4BBR - chains B and C of the 13 polymer chains in the assembly; structure by X-ray diffraction, 3.40 A resolution.

# Chain B
Name: DNA-directed RNA polymerase II subunit RPB2
From: Saccharomyces cerevisiae
Notes: EC 2.7.7.6
UniProt: P08518 (RPB2_YEAST); numbering as in UniProt (aligned over 1-1224)
Sequence (1224 residues; numbered 1 to 1224; the number before each row is that of its first residue):
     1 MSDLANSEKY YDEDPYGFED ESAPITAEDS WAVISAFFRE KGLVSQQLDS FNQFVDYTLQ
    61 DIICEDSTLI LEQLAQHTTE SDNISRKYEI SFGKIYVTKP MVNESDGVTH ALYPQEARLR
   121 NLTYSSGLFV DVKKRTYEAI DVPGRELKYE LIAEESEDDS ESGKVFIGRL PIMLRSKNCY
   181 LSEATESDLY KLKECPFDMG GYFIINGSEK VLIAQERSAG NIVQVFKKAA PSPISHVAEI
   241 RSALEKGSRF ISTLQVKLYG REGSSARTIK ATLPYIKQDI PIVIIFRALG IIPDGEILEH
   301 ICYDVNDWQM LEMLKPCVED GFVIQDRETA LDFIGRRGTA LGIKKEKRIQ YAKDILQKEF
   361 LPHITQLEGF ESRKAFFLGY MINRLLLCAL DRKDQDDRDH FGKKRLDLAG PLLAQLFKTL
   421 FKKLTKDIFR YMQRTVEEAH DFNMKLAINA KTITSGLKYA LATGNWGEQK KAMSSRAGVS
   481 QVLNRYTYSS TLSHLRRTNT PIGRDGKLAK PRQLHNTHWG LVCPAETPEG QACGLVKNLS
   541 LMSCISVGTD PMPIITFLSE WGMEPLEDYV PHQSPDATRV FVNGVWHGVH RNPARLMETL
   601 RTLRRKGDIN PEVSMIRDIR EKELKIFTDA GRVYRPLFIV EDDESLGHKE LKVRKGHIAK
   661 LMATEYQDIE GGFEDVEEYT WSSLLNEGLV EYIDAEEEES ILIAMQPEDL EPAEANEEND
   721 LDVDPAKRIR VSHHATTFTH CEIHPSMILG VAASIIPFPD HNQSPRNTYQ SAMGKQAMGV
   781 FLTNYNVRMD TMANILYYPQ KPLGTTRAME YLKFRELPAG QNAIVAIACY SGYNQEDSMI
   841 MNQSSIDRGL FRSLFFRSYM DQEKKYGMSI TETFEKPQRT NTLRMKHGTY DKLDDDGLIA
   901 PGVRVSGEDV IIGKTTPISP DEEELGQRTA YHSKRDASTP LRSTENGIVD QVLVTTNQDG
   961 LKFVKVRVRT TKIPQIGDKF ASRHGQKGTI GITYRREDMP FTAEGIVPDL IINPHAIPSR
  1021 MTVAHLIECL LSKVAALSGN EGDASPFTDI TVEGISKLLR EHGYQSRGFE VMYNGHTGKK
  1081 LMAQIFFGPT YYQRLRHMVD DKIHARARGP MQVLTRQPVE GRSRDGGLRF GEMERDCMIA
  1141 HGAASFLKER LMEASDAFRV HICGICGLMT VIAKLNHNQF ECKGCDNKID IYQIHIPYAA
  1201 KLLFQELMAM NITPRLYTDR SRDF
Disordered / not traced: 1-19, 142-145, 152-162, 339-344, 503-508, 669-677, 716-721, 920-932
Metal / ion sites: Zn2+: Cys-1163, Cys-1166, Cys-1182, Cys-1185
What the authors report for this chain:
  - conformationally variable residues (order/disorder transition): Glu-438 to Asn-443, Asp-837

# Chain C
Name: DNA-directed RNA polymerase II subunit RPB3
From: Saccharomyces cerevisiae
UniProt: P16370 (RPB3_YEAST); numbering as in UniProt (aligned over 1-318)
Sequence (318 residues; numbered 1 to 318; the number before each row is that of its first residue):
     1 MSEEGPQVKI REASKDNVDF ILSNVDLAMA NSLRRVMIAE IPTLAIDSVE VETNTTVLAD
    61 EFIAHRLGLI PLQSMDIEQL EYSRDCFCED HCDKCSVVLT LQAFGESEST TNVYSKDLVI
   121 VSNLMGRNIG HPIIQDKEGN GVLICKLRKG QELKLTCVAK KGIAKEHAKW GPAAAIEFEY
   181 DPWNKLKHTD YWYEQDSAKE WPQSKNCEYE DPPNEGDPFD YKAQADTFYM NVESVGSIPV
   241 DQVVVRGIDT LQKKVASILL ALTQMDQDKV NFASGDNNTA SNMLGSNEDV MMTGAEQDPY
   301 SNASQMGNTG SGGYDNAW
Disordered / not traced: 1-2, 269-318
UniProt features mapped onto this chain:
  - binding site (Zn(2+)): Cys-86, Cys-88, Cys-92, Cys-95
  - modified residue: Ser-2 (N-acetylserine)
  - natural variant: Ala-30 (A30D: In mutant RPB3-1)
  - mutagenesis: Lys-9 (K9E: Transcript termination readthrough)
Metal / ion sites: Zn2+: Cys-86, Cys-88, Cys-92, Cys-95

# Chain B / chain C interface
Contacting residue pairs - 82 pairs, chain B then chain C:
  Tyr-785(B) / Val-57(C)
  Tyr-797(B) / Glu-61(C)
  Tyr-797(B) / Phe-62(C)
  Tyr-798(B) / Phe-62(C)
  Tyr-798(B) / His-65(C)
  Tyr-798(B) / Arg-66(C)  hydrogen bond
  Ser-844(B) / Ala-168(C)
  Asp-847(B) / His-65(C)
  Asp-847(B) / His-167(C)
  Asp-847(B) / Ala-168(C)  hydrogen bond (side chain-backbone)
  Gly-849(B) / His-65(C)
  Arg-852(B) / His-65(C)  hydrogen bond
  Arg-969(B) / Ala-59(C)
  Arg-969(B) / Asp-60(C)  salt bridge
  Arg-969(B) / Glu-61(C)  salt bridge
  Thr-970(B) / Glu-61(C)
  Thr-971(B) / Glu-61(C)  hydrogen bond
  Arg-995(B) / Lys-165(C)
  Arg-996(B) / Arg-34(C)
  Arg-996(B) / Ile-38(C)
  Arg-996(B) / Ala-173(C)  hydrogen bond (side chain-backbone)
  Arg-996(B) / Ala-174(C)  hydrogen bond (side chain-backbone)
  Arg-996(B) / Ala-175(C)
  Glu-997(B) / Arg-34(C)  hydrogen bond (backbone-side chain)
  Glu-997(B) / Arg-35(C)
  Glu-997(B) / Ile-38(C)
  Glu-997(B) / Ala-39(C)
  Asp-998(B) / Arg-35(C)  salt bridge
  Met-999(B) / Arg-34(C)
  Phe-1001(B) / Arg-34(C)
  Phe-1001(B) / Phe-178(C)  hydrophobic
  Ala-1003(B) / Glu-177(C)
  Ala-1003(B) / Phe-178(C)  hydrogen bond (backbone-backbone)
  Ala-1003(B) / Glu-179(C)
  Glu-1004(B) / Glu-177(C)
  Gly-1005(B) / Ala-175(C)
  Gly-1005(B) / Ile-176(C)
  Arg-1060(B) / Lys-199(C)  hydrogen bond (side chain-backbone)
  Arg-1060(B) / Pro-202(C)
  Gly-1063(B) / Pro-202(C)
  Tyr-1064(B) / Pro-202(C)
  Gln-1065(B) / Glu-200(C)
  Gln-1065(B) / Trp-201(C)  hydrogen bond
  Gln-1065(B) / Pro-202(C)
  Arg-1067(B) / Glu-194(C)  salt bridge
  Phe-1069(B) / Trp-192(C)
  Phe-1069(B) / Trp-201(C)
  Glu-1070(B) / Trp-201(C)
  Val-1071(B) / Trp-201(C)  hydrophobic
  Tyr-1073(B) / Phe-178(C)
  Tyr-1073(B) / Glu-179(C)
  Tyr-1073(B) / Tyr-180(C)  hydrophobic
  Gly-1075(B) / Asn-31(C)
  Gly-1075(B) / Arg-34(C)  hydrogen bond (backbone-side chain)
  Gly-1075(B) / Arg-35(C)  hydrogen bond (backbone-side chain)
  His-1076(B) / Asn-31(C)  hydrogen bond (backbone-side chain)
  His-1076(B) / Arg-35(C)
  Thr-1077(B) / Leu-27(C)
  Thr-1077(B) / Asn-31(C)  hydrogen bond (backbone-side chain)
  Gly-1078(B) / Leu-27(C)
  Gly-1078(B) / Asn-31(C)  hydrogen bond (backbone-side chain)
  Gly-1078(B) / Phe-178(C)
  Gly-1078(B) / Tyr-180(C)
  Lys-1079(B) / Leu-27(C)
  Lys-1079(B) / Tyr-180(C)
  Lys-1079(B) / His-188(C)  hydrogen bond
  Lys-1080(B) / Tyr-180(C)  hydrogen bond (backbone-side chain)
  Lys-1080(B) / Asp-181(C)  salt bridge
  Lys-1080(B) / Asn-184(C)
  Lys-1080(B) / His-188(C)
  Lys-1080(B) / Thr-189(C)
  Leu-1081(B) / His-188(C)
  Leu-1081(B) / Thr-189(C)
  Met-1082(B) / Lys-187(C)
  Met-1082(B) / His-188(C)
  Met-1082(B) / Thr-189(C)
  Met-1082(B) / Asp-190(C)  hydrogen bond (backbone-backbone)
  Gln-1084(B) / Thr-189(C)
  Gln-1084(B) / Asp-190(C)  hydrogen bond (side chain-backbone)
  Gln-1084(B) / Tyr-191(C)
  Gln-1084(B) / Trp-192(C)
  Gln-1084(B) / Trp-201(C)
Also at the interface, not in a pair above, chain B (42 interface residues in all): Asn-786, Arg-848, Leu-854, Ile-948, Asn-1074
Also at the interface, not in a pair above, chain C (38 interface residues in all): Leu-69

# Overview
Chain B and chain C form an interface of 42 and 38 residues respectively, with 19 hydrogen bonds and 5 salt
bridges. Polar contacts include Arg-969(B)/Asp-60(C), Arg-969(B)/Glu-61(C) and Asp-998(B)/Arg-35(C).
Cys-1163(B), Cys-1166(B), Cys-1182(B) and Cys-1185(B) coordinate Zn2+. From UniProt: 4 Zn2+-binding residues
and one mutagenesis site on chain C. The paper reports conformational variability at Glu-438(B) and
Asp-837(B).
Here chain B is DNA-directed RNA polymerase II subunit RPB2 and chain C is DNA-directed RNA polymerase II
subunit RPB3, both from Saccharomyces cerevisiae. Entry 4BBR (Structure of RNA polymerase II-TFIIB complex)
was determined by X-ray diffraction, deposited together with 4BBS.
